PDB entry 3T12 | X-ray diffraction, 2.20 A resolution | chains B and C of the 3 polymer chains in the assembly

== Chain B (and C) ==
Name: Gliding protein MglB
Source organism: Thermus thermophilus
Notes: chain C of this document is another copy of the same molecule, construct and numbering; everything in this record applies to it too
UniProtKB: Q5SJ83 (Q5SJ83_THET8); numbering as in UniProt (aligned over 6-139)
Sequence (136 residues; each row starts with the number of its first residue):
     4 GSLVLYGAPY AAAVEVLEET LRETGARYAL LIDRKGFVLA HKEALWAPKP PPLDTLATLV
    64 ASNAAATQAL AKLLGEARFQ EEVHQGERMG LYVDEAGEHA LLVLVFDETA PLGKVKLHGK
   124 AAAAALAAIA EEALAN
Not modelled in the structure: 4-5, 138-139 (chain C: 4, 138-139)
Differences from the reference sequence: expression tag (4-5); engineered mutation Ala-14 (Glu in Q5SJ83), Ala-15 (Arg in Q5SJ83), Ala-124 (Arg in Q5SJ83), Ala-127 (Glu in Q5SJ83), Ala-131 (Arg in Q5SJ83); variant Ser-65 (Gly in Q5SJ83)
What the authors report for this chain:
  - mutagenesis - E14A/R15A/R124A/E127A/R131A: unchanged binding to Gliding protein mglA

== Interface between chain B and chain C ==
Contacting residue pairs (45; chain B residue first):
  Pro-54(B) with Leu-76(C)
  Thr-58(B) with Leu-76(C)
  Leu-59(B) with Leu-73(C); Leu-76(C), hydrophobic
  Leu-62(B) with Ala-72(C), hydrophobic; Leu-73(C), hydrophobic
  Val-63(B) with Leu-73(C), hydrophobic
  Asn-66(B) with Asn-66(C); Ala-69(C); Thr-70(C)
  Ala-69(B) with Ser-65(C)
  Thr-70(B) with Asn-66(C); His-87(C)
  Ala-72(B) with Leu-62(C), hydrophobic
  Leu-73(B) with Leu-59(C), hydrophobic; Leu-62(C), hydrophobic; Val-63(C), hydrophobic; Leu-94(C), hydrophobic
  Leu-76(B) with Pro-54(C), hydrophobic; Thr-58(C); Leu-59(C), hydrophobic
  Leu-77(B) with Met-92(C); Leu-94(C), hydrophobic
  Gly-78(B) with Arg-91(C), hydrogen bond (backbone-side chain)
  Glu-79(B) with Gly-89(C); Glu-90(C), hydrogen bond (side chain-backbone); Arg-91(C), salt bridge; Met-92(C), hydrogen bond (side chain-backbone)
  Arg-81(B) with Gly-89(C)
  Phe-82(B) with His-87(C); Gln-88(C); Gly-89(C)
  Gln-83(B) with Gln-88(C), hydrogen bond (side chain-backbone)
  His-87(B) with Thr-70(C); Phe-82(C); Glu-85(C), salt bridge
  Gln-88(B) with Phe-82(C); Gln-83(C), hydrogen bond (backbone-side chain)
  Gly-89(B) with Glu-79(C); Arg-81(C); Phe-82(C)
  Glu-90(B) with Glu-79(C), hydrogen bond (backbone-side chain)
  Arg-91(B) with Glu-79(C), salt bridge
  Met-92(B) with Leu-77(C); Glu-79(C), hydrogen bond (backbone-side chain)
Also at the interface, not in a pair above, chain B (28 interface residues in all): Pro-55, Glu-85, Gly-93, Leu-94, Val-108
Also at the interface, not in a pair above, chain C (29 interface residues in all): Pro-55, Gly-78, Gly-93, Val-108

== Overview ==
Chain B and chain C form an interface of 28 and 29 residues respectively, with 7 hydrogen bonds and 3 salt
bridges. Among the polar pairs are Glu-79(B)/Arg-91(C), His-87(B)/Glu-85(C) and Gly-78(B)/Arg-91(C). From the
paper: E14A/R15A/R124A/E127A/R131A of chain B leave binding to Gliding protein mglA unchanged.
Chain B and chain C are both Gliding protein MglB (Thermus thermophilus); the structure, MglA in complex with
MglB in transition state, was determined by X-ray diffraction together with 3T1Q from the same study.
